PDB entry 8GXJ | X-ray diffraction, 2.18 A resolution | chains A and C

Chain A (and C):
Name: N-acetyltransferase domain-containing protein
Source organism: Pseudomonas aeruginosa PAO1
Notes: chain C of this document is another copy of the same molecule, construct and numbering; everything in this record applies to it too
UniProtKB: Q9HYX1 (Q9HYX1_PSEAE); residues 1-195 here = UniProt positions 1-195
Sequence (195 residues; row label = number of the first residue in the row):
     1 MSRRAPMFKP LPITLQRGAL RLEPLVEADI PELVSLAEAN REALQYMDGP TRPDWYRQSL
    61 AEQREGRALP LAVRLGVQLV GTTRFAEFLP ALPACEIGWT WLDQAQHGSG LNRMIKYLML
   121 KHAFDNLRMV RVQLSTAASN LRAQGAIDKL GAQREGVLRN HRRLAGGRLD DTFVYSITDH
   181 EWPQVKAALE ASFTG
Disordered / not traced: 1-6 (chain C: 1-9, 194-195)

Chain A / chain C interface:
Residue-residue contacts - 48 pairs, chain A then chain C:
  Arg-67(A) / Glu-62(C)  salt bridge
  Arg-67(A) / Arg-67(C)
  Leu-89(A) / His-161(C)
  Ala-91(A) / Arg-163(C)  hydrogen bond (backbone-side chain)
  Leu-92(A) / Asn-160(C)
  Leu-92(A) / His-161(C)
  Leu-92(A) / Arg-162(C)
  Leu-92(A) / Arg-163(C)  hydrogen bond (backbone-side chain)
  Val-130(A) / Asn-160(C)  hydrogen bond (backbone-side chain)
  Val-130(A) / Leu-169(C)  hydrophobic
  Arg-131(A) / Leu-158(C)
  Arg-131(A) / Arg-159(C)  hydrogen bond (side chain-backbone)
  Arg-131(A) / Asn-160(C)
  Arg-131(A) / His-161(C)
  Gln-153(A) / Arg-159(C)
  Glu-155(A) / Gly-156(C)
  Glu-155(A) / Val-157(C)  hydrogen bond (backbone-backbone)
  Glu-155(A) / Leu-158(C)
  Glu-155(A) / Arg-159(C)  salt bridge
  Gly-156(A) / Glu-155(C)
  Gly-156(A) / Gly-156(C)
  Val-157(A) / Glu-155(C)  hydrogen bond (backbone-backbone)
  Leu-158(A) / Arg-131(C)
  Leu-158(A) / Glu-155(C)
  Arg-159(A) / Arg-131(C)  hydrogen bond (backbone-side chain)
  Arg-159(A) / Gln-153(C)
  Arg-159(A) / Glu-155(C)  salt bridge
  Arg-159(A) / Ser-176(C)  hydrogen bond
  Arg-159(A) / Thr-178(C)
  Arg-159(A) / Glu-181(C)  salt bridge
  Asn-160(A) / Leu-92(C)
  Asn-160(A) / Val-130(C)  hydrogen bond (side chain-backbone)
  Asn-160(A) / Arg-131(C)
  Asn-160(A) / Thr-178(C)
  Asn-160(A) / Asp-179(C)
  His-161(A) / Leu-89(C)
  His-161(A) / Leu-92(C)
  His-161(A) / Arg-131(C)
  Arg-162(A) / Leu-92(C)
  Arg-163(A) / Ala-91(C)  hydrogen bond (side chain-backbone)
  Arg-163(A) / Leu-92(C)  hydrogen bond (side chain-backbone)
  Leu-169(A) / Leu-92(C)  hydrophobic
  Leu-169(A) / Val-130(C)  hydrophobic
  Ser-176(A) / Arg-159(C)  hydrogen bond
  Thr-178(A) / Arg-159(C)
  Thr-178(A) / Asn-160(C)
  Asp-179(A) / Asn-160(C)  hydrogen bond
  Glu-181(A) / Arg-159(C)  salt bridge
Also at the interface, not in a pair above, chain A (25 interface residues in all): Gln-133, Val-174, Ile-177, His-180
Also at the interface, not in a pair above, chain C (24 interface residues in all): Val-174, Ile-177

In short:
25 residues of chain A face 24 of chain C across their interface, with 13 hydrogen bonds and 5 salt bridges.
Polar contacts include Arg-67(A)/Glu-62(C), Glu-155(A)/Arg-159(C) and Arg-159(A)/Glu-181(C).
Both chains are N-acetyltransferase domain-containing protein (Pseudomonas aeruginosa PAO1). Entry 8GXJ
(Pseudomonas aeruginosa N-acetyltransferase domain-containing protein PA3270) was determined by X-ray
diffraction (same publication as 8GXF and 8GXK).
